7GWY - chains A and D; structure by X-ray diffraction, 1.70 A resolution.

Chain A:
Molecule: B-cell lymphoma 6 protein
Source organism: Homo sapiens
UniProt: P41182 (BCL6_HUMAN); numbering as in UniProt (aligned over 5-129)
Sequence (128 residues; numbered 2 to 129; the number before each row is that of its first residue):
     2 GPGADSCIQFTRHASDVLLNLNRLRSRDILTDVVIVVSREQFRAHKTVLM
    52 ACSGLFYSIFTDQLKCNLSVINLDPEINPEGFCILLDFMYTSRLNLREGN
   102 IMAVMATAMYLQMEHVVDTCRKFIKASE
Not modelled in the structure: 2-5
Construct notes: expression tag (2-4)
Curated features (UniProtKB/Swiss-Prot):
  - mutagenesis: N21 (N21K: Abolishes interaction with NCOR2 and HDAC2, no effect on interaction with CTBP1 and transcriptional autoinhibition; when associated with A-116 and 376-Q--Q-379), S59 (S59A: Abolished ubiquitination by the SCF(FBXL17) complex), H116 (H116A: Abolishes interaction with NCOR2 and HDAC2, no effect on interaction with CTBP1 and transcriptional autoinhibition; when associated with K-21 and 376-Q--Q-379)
Residues lining bound ligands: A1AB9 (4-chloro-6-[(2-oxo-2,3-dihydro-1H-indol-5-yl)amino]pyrimidine-5-carbonitrile): N21, R24, L25, R28, M51, A52, C53, S54, G55, Y58, Q113, M114, E115

Chain D:
Molecule: WVIP tetrapeptide
Sequence (6 residues; numbered 0 to 5; the number before each row is that of its first residue; numbering starts at 0):
     0 XWVIPA
Modified / non-standard residues: ACE (acetyl group) at position 0

Chain A / chain D interface:
Residue-residue contacts (11; chain A residue first):
  C8(A) - P4(D)
  I9(A) - W1(D)  hydrophobic
  I9(A) - V2(D)
  Q10(A) - ACE_0(D)
  Q10(A) - W1(D)
  Q10(A) - V2(D)  hydrogen bond (backbone-backbone)
  Q10(A) - P4(D)
  F11(A) - ACE_0(D)
  F11(A) - W1(D)
  T12(A) - ACE_0(D)  hydrogen bond (backbone-backbone)
  T12(A) - V2(D)
Other interface residues (no listed pair), chain D (5 interface residues in all): I3

Overview:
The chain A/chain D interface involves 5 residues from each chain, with 2 hydrogen bonds. The backbones
hydrogen-bond at Q10(A)-V2(D) and T12(A)-ACE_0(D). Bound to chain A: compound A1AB9. UniProt lists 3
mutagenesis sites on chain A.
Here chain A is B-cell lymphoma 6 protein (Homo sapiens) and chain D is WVIP tetrapeptide. Entry 7GWY (Crystal
Structure of B-cell lymphoma 6 protein BTB domain in complex with ligand 7 at 5.80 ...) was determined by
X-ray diffraction (same publication as 7GUD, 7GUE, 7GUF, 7GUG, 7GUH, 7GUI and 126 further entries).
